4QV9 - chains F and G of the 28 polymer chains in the assembly; structure by X-ray diffraction, 2.60 A resolution.

# Chain F
Protein: Probable proteasome subunit alpha type-7
Source organism: Saccharomyces cerevisiae
Notes: EC 3.4.25.1
UniProtKB: P21242 (PSA7_YEAST); residues -3 to 284 here correspond to UniProt positions 1-288 (UniProt number = residue number + 4)
Chain sequence (288 residues; row label = number of the first residue in the row; numbers below 1 keep their minus sign (Met-3 is residue -3)):
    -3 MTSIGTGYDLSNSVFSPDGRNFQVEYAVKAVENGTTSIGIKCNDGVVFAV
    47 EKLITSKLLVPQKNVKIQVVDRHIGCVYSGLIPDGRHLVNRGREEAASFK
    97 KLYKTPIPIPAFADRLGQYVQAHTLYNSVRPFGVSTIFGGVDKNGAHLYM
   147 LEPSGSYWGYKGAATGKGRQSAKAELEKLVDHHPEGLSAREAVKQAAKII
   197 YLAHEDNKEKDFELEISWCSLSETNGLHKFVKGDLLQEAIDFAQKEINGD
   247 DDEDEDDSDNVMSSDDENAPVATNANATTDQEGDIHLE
Unresolved in the structure: -3 to 1, 245-284
UniProt features mapped onto this chain:
  - modified residue: Thr-2 (N-acetylthreonine)

# Chain G
Protein: Proteasome subunit alpha type-1
Source organism: Saccharomyces cerevisiae
Notes: EC 3.4.25.1
UniProtKB: P21243 (PSA1_YEAST); residues -8 to 243 here correspond to UniProt positions 1-252 (UniProt number = residue number + 9)
Chain sequence (252 residues; numbered -8 to 243; the number before each row is that of its first residue; numbers below 1 keep their minus sign (Met-8 is residue -8)):
    -8 MSGAAAASAAGYDRHITIFSPEGRLYQVEYAFKATNQTNINSLAVRGKDC
    42 TVVISQKKVPDKLLDPTTVSYIFCISRTIGMVVNGPIPDARNAALRAKAE
    92 AAEFRYKYGYDMPCDVLAKRMANLSQIYTQRAYMRPLGVILTFVSVDEEL
   142 GPSIYKTDPAGYYVGYKATATGPKQQEITTNLENHFKKSKIDHINEESWE
   192 KVVEFAITHMIDALGTEFSKNDLEVGVATKDKFFTLSAENIEERLVAIAE
   242 QD
Unresolved in the structure: -8 to 1, 243
Ion coordination: Mg2+: Thr8, Tyr119, Arg122, Met125

# How chain F and chain G interact
Residue-residue contacts (65):
  Thr2(F) - His6(G)
  Gly3(F) - His6(G)
  Tyr4(F) - Arg5(G)
  Tyr4(F) - His6(G)
  Tyr4(F) - Tyr21(G)
  Ser9(F) - Arg126(G)
  Val10(F) - His6(G)
  Val10(F) - Gln18(G)
  Phe11(F) - Gln18(G)  hydrogen bond (backbone-side chain)
  Phe11(F) - Tyr21(G)
  Phe11(F) - Ala22(G)  hydrophobic
  Phe11(F) - Ala25(G)  hydrophobic
  Phe11(F) - Arg126(G)
  Phe11(F) - Pro127(G)
  Phe11(F) - Gly129(G)
  Ser12(F) - Tyr21(G)
  Pro13(F) - Tyr21(G)  hydrophobic
  Pro13(F) - Lys24(G)  hydrogen bond (backbone-side chain)
  Asp14(F) - Lys24(G)
  Gly15(F) - Tyr21(G)
  Gly15(F) - Ala25(G)
  Lys37(F) - Asp56(G)  salt bridge
  Asp110(F) - Arg82(G)
  Gln114(F) - Arg82(G)  hydrogen bond (side chain-backbone)
  Gln114(F) - Asn83(G)
  Gln114(F) - Leu86(G)
  Gln117(F) - Pro79(G)
  Gln117(F) - Asp80(G)
  Gln117(F) - Asn83(G)  hydrogen bond
  Gln117(F) - Arg126(G)
  Thr120(F) - Arg126(G)  hydrogen bond (backbone-side chain)
  Leu121(F) - Asn83(G)
  Leu121(F) - Tyr124(G)
  Leu121(F) - Arg126(G)
  Leu121(F) - Leu128(G)  hydrophobic
  Tyr122(F) - Tyr124(G)
  Tyr122(F) - Met125(G)  hydrophobic
  Ser150(F) - Pro79(G)
  Gly151(F) - Pro79(G)
  Ser152(F) - Ile78(G)
  Ser152(F) - Pro79(G)
  Tyr153(F) - Arg82(G)  hydrogen bond (backbone-side chain)
  Trp154(F) - Leu55(G)  hydrophobic
  Trp154(F) - Thr59(G)
  Trp154(F) - Val60(G)  hydrophobic
  Trp154(F) - Ser61(G)
  Trp154(F) - Tyr62(G)
  Trp154(F) - Ile78(G)  hydrophobic
  Trp154(F) - Arg82(G)
  Gly155(F) - Leu55(G)
  Gly155(F) - Asp56(G)  hydrogen bond (backbone-backbone)
  Gly155(F) - Thr59(G)  hydrogen bond (backbone-side chain)
  Tyr156(F) - Leu54(G)
  Tyr156(F) - Leu55(G)
  Tyr156(F) - Asp56(G)
  Lys157(F) - Lys53(G)
  Lys157(F) - Leu54(G)  hydrogen bond (backbone-backbone)
  Lys157(F) - Leu55(G)
  Gly158(F) - Leu54(G)
  Lys169(F) - Leu54(G)
  Leu172(F) - Leu54(G)  hydrophobic
  Glu173(F) - Lys53(G)
  Glu173(F) - Leu54(G)
  Val176(F) - Leu54(G)  hydrophobic
  Asp177(F) - Lys53(G)  salt bridge
Interface residues without a listed pair, chain F (32 interface residues in all): Tyr145
Interface residues without a listed pair, chain G (29 interface residues in all): Asp52, Pro57

# Overview
The interface between chain F and chain G involves 32 residues on one side and 29 on the other, with 9
hydrogen bonds and 2 salt bridges. Polar pairs include Lys37(F)-Asp56(G), Asp177(F)-Lys53(G) and
Phe11(F)-Gln18(G). Thr8(G), Tyr119(G), Arg122(G) and Met125(G) coordinate Mg2+.
Chain F is Probable proteasome subunit alpha type-7 and chain G is Proteasome subunit alpha type-1, both from
Saccharomyces cerevisiae; the structure, yCP beta5-C63F mutant, was determined by X-ray diffraction (same
publication as 4QUX, 4QUY, 4QV0, 4QV1, 4QV3, 4QV4 and 42 further entries).
